PDB entry 1UDT | X-ray diffraction, 2.30 A resolution | chain A

[Chain A]
Name: cGMP-specific 3', 5'-cyclic phosphodiesterase
From: Homo sapiens
Notes: EC 3.1.4.17; fragment: catalytic domain
UniProt: O76074 (PDE5A_HUMAN); numbering as in UniProt (aligned over 537-860)
Chain sequence (324 residues; numbered 537 to 860; the number before each row is that of its first residue):
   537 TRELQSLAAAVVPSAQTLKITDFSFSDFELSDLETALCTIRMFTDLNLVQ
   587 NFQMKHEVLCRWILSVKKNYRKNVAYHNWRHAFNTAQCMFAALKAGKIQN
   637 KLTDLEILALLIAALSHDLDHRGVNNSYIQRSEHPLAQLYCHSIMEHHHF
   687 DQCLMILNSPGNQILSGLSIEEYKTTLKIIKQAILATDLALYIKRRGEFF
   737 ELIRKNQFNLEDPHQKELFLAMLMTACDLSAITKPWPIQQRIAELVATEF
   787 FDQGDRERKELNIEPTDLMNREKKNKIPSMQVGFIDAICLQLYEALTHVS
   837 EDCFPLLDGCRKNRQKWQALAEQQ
Unresolved in the structure: 665-675
Metal / ion sites: Zn2+: His617, His653, Asp654, Asp764; Mg2+ near Asp654 (its only coordinating residue here)
Small-molecule neighbours: viagra (VIA; 5-{2-ethoxy-5-[(4-methylpiperazin-1-yl)sulfonyl]phenyl}-1-methyl-3-propyl-1h,6h,7H-pyrazolo[4,3-d]pyrimidin-7-one): Tyr612, His613, Asn661, Ser663, Tyr664, Leu765, Ala767, Ile768, Ala779, Val782, Ala783, Phe786, Leu804, Met816, Gln817, Gly819, Phe820
UniProt features mapped onto this chain:
  - active site: His613 (Proton donor)
  - binding site (Zn(2+)): His617, His653, Asp654, Asp764
  - binding site (Mg(2+)): Asp654
  - binding site (3',5'-cyclic GMP): Gln817
  - mutagenesis: Ala767 (A767N: Changes substrate selectivity from cGMP-specific to dual cAMP and cGMP binding and hydrolysis; when associated with Y-775 and Y-853), Gln775 (Q775Y: Changes substrate selectivity from cGMP-specific to dual cAMP and cGMP binding and hydrolysis; when associated with N-767 and Y-853), Trp853 (W853Y: Changes substrate selectivity from cGMP-specific to dual cAMP and cGMP binding and hydrolysis; when associated with N-767 and Y-775)

[Summary]
Chain A binds viagra. The Zn2+ site is built by His617, His653, Asp654 and Asp764. Curated annotation
(UniProt) lists active-site residue His613, 4 Zn2+-binding residues, Mg2+-binding residue Asp654 and residue
binding 3',5'-cyclic GMP Gln817.
Chain A is cGMP-specific 3', 5'-cyclic phosphodiesterase (Homo sapiens); the structure, Crystal structure of
Human Phosphodiesterase 5 complexed with Sildenafil(Viagra), was determined by X-ray diffraction, deposited
together with 1UHO and 1UDU.
